3OQO - chains C and E of the 6 polymer chains in the assembly; structure by X-ray diffraction, 2.97 A resolution.

[Chain C]
Name: Catabolite control protein A
From: Bacillus subtilis
UniProtKB: P25144 (CCPA_BACSU); residues 2-334 here correspond to UniProt positions 1-333 (UniProt number = residue number - 1)
Sequence (339 residues; row label = number of the first residue in the row):
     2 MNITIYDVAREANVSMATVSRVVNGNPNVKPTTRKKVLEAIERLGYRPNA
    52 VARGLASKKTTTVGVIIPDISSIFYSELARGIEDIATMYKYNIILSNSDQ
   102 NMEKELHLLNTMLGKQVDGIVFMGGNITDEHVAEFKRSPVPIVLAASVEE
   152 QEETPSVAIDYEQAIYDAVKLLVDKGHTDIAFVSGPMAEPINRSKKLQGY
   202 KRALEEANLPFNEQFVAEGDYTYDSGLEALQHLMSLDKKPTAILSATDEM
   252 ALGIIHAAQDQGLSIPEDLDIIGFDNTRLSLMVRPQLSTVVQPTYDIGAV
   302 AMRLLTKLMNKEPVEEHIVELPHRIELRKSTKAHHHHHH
Unresolved in the structure: 334-340
Construct notes: expression tag (335-340)
From the paper describing this entry:
  - binding site for the 16-nt DNA strand (chain E): Ala18, Arg22, Ala53, Leu56, Ala57

[Chain E]
Molecule: 16-nt DNA strand
Sequence (16 nucleotides; row label = number of the first residue in the row):
   700 CTGTTAGCGCTTTCAG

[How chain C and chain E interact]
Residue-residue contacts (22):
  Thr5(C) - DG708(E)  phosphate contact
  Thr5(C) - DC709(E)  phosphate contact
  Ile6(C) - DC709(E)  hydrogen bond to the phosphate
  Ile6(C) - DT710(E)  phosphate contact
  Met17(C) - DC709(E)  base contact
  Ala18(C) - DT711(E)  base contact
  Ser21(C) - DT710(E)  hydrogen bond to the phosphate
  Ser21(C) - DT711(E)  base contact
  Arg22(C) - DT712(E)  base contact
  Asn25(C) - DT710(E)  phosphate contact
  Tyr47(C) - DC709(E)  hydrogen bond to the phosphate
  Pro49(C) - DC709(E)  phosphate contact
  Asn50(C) - DG708(E)  phosphate contact
  Asn50(C) - DC709(E)  hydrogen bond to the phosphate
  Ala53(C) - DG708(E)  hydrogen bond to the base
  Ala53(C) - DC709(E)  sugar contact
  Arg54(C) - DC709(E)  phosphate contact
  Arg54(C) - DT710(E)  salt bridge to the phosphate
  Ala57(C) - DG708(E)  base contact
  Ala57(C) - DC709(E)  base contact
  Ala57(C) - DT710(E)  sugar contact
  Ser58(C) - DT710(E)  phosphate contact
Also at the interface, not in a pair above, chain C (16 interface residues in all): Arg48, Leu56

[Summary]
Chain C and chain E form an interface of 16 and 5 residues respectively; the contacts include 5 hydrogen bonds
and 1 salt bridge. Polar pairs include Ala53(C)-DG708(E), Ile6(C)-DC709(E) and Ser21(C)-DT710(E). From the
paper: a binding site for the 16-nt DNA strand (chain E) at Ala18(C), Arg22(C) and Ala53(C) among others.
Here chain C is Catabolite control protein A (Bacillus subtilis) and chain E is a 16-nt DNA strand. Entry 3OQO
(Ccpa-hpr-ser46p-syn cre) was determined by X-ray diffraction together with 3OQM and 3OQN from the same study.
